Entry 4G42 (X-ray diffraction, 2.29 A resolution); this record covers chains A and C of the 3 polymer chains in the assembly.

[Chain A]
Molecule: MHC class I alpha chain 2
Source organism: Gallus gallus
UniProt: O46790 (O46790_CHICK); residues 1-270 here correspond to UniProt positions 22-291 (UniProt number = residue number + 21)
Chain sequence (275 residues; numbered -2 to 272; the number before each row is that of its first residue; numbers below 1 keep their minus sign (Met-2 is residue -2)):
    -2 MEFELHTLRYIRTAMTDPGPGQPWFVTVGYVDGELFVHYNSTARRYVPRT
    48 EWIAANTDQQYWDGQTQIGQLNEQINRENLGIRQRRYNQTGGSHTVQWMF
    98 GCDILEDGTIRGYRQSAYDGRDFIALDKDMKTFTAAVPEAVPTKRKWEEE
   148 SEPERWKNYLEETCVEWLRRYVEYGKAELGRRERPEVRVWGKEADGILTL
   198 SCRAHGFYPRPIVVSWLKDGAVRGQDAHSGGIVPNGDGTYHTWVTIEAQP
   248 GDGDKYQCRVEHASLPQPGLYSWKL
Not modelled in the structure: -2 to 0, 272
Disulfide bonds: Cys99-Cys161, Cys199-Cys255
Construct notes: expression tag (-2 to 0, 271-272); engineered mutation Glu244 (Asp265 in O46790)

[Chain C]
Molecule: 8-meric peptide P8D
Chain sequence (8 residues; each row starts with the number of its first residue):
     1 IDWFDGKD

[Interface between chain A and chain C]
Residue-residue contacts (43; chain A residue first):
  Tyr7(A) with Ile1(C), hydrogen bond (side chain-backbone); Asp2(C), hydrogen bond (side chain-backbone)
  Arg9(A) with Asp2(C), salt bridge; Trp3(C), hydrogen bond (side chain-backbone); Asp5(C), salt bridge
  Thr24(A) with Asp2(C)
  Tyr43(A) with Asp2(C), hydrogen bond
  Tyr58(A) with Ile1(C), hydrophobic
  Gln62(A) with Ile1(C); Asp2(C), hydrogen bond (side chain-backbone)
  Ile65(A) with Trp3(C)
  Leu68(A) with Phe4(C), hydrophobic
  Asn69(A) with Asp2(C); Trp3(C), hydrogen bond (side chain-backbone); Phe4(C); Asp5(C), hydrogen bond (side chain-backbone)
  Ile72(A) with Asp5(C); Gly6(C)
  Asn73(A) with Asp5(C)
  Glu75(A) with Lys7(C), salt bridge
  Asn76(A) with Gly6(C), hydrogen bond (side chain-backbone); Lys7(C); Asp8(C), hydrogen bond (side chain-backbone)
  Ile79(A) with Asp8(C)
  Arg80(A) with Asp8(C), salt bridge
  Arg83(A) with Asp8(C), hydrogen bond (side chain-backbone)
  Trp95(A) with Asp5(C)
  Phe97(A) with Asp2(C)
  Arg111(A) with Asp5(C), salt bridge
  Thr140(A) with Asp8(C), hydrogen bond (side chain-backbone)
  Lys143(A) with Lys7(C), hydrogen bond (side chain-backbone); Asp8(C)
  Trp144(A) with Lys7(C), hydrogen bond (side chain-backbone); Asp8(C)
  Glu149(A) with Gly6(C)
  Arg152(A) with Trp3(C); Phe4(C), hydrogen bond (side chain-backbone)
  Trp153(A) with Phe4(C)
  Tyr156(A) with Ile1(C), hydrogen bond (side chain-backbone); Trp3(C), hydrophobic
  Thr160(A) with Ile1(C)
  Trp164(A) with Ile1(C)
  Tyr168(A) with Ile1(C), hydrogen bond (side chain-backbone)
Interface residues without a listed pair, chain A (30 interface residues in all): Leu5
From the paper, about this interface:
  - pairs named by the authors: Arg80(A)-Asp8(C)

[In short]
30 residues of chain A and 8 residues of chain C are in contact, with 16 hydrogen bonds and 5 salt bridges.
Polar pairs include Arg9(A)-Asp2(C), Arg9(A)-Asp5(C) and Glu75(A)-Lys7(C). The authors report a contact
between Arg80(A) and Asp8(C).
Here chain A is MHC class I alpha chain 2 (Gallus gallus) and chain C is 8-meric peptide P8D. Entry 4G42
(Structure of the Chicken MHC Class I Molecule BF2*0401 complexed to pepitde P8D) was determined by X-ray
diffraction (same publication as 4E0R and 4G43).
